PDB entry 9GO6 | electron microscopy, 2.90 A resolution | chains P and e of the 50 polymer chains in the assembly

[Chain P]
Name: Flagellar hook-associated protein
Source organism: Salmonella enterica
UniProt: A0A0W3L1H3 (A0A0W3L1H3_SALER); numbering as in UniProt (aligned over 1-317)
Amino-acid sequence (317 residues; each row starts with the number of its first residue):
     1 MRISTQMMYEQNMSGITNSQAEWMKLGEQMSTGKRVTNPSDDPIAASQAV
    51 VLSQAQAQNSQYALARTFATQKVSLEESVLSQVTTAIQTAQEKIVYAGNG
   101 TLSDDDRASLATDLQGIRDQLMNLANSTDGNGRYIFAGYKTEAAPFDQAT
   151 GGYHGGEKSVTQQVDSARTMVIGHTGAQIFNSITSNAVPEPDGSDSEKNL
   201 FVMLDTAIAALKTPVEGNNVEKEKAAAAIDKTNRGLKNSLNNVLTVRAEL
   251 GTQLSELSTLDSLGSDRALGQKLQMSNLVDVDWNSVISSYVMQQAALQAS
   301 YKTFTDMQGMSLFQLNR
Disordered / not traced: 1-2, 310-317
What the authors report for this chain:
  - mutagenesis - I44S/L260S: decreased stability in response to 40x shearing

[Chain e]
Name: Flagellin
Source organism: Salmonella enterica
UniProt: Q6V2T3 (Q6V2T3_SALER); residue numbers follow UniProt; this construct covers 1-495
Amino-acid sequence (495 residues; row label = number of the first residue in the row):
     1 MAQVINTNSLSLLTQNNLNKSQSALGTAIERLSSGLRINSAKDDAAGQAI
    51 ANRFTANIKGLTQASRNANDGISIAQTTEGALNEINNNLQRVRELAVQSA
   101 NSTNSQSDLDSIQAEITQRLNEIDRVSGQTQFNGVKVLAQDNTLTIQVGA
   151 NDGETIDIDLKQINSQTLGLDTLNVQQKYKVSDTAATVTGYADTTIALDN
   201 STFKASATGLGGTDQKIDGDLKFDDTTGKYYAKVTVTGGTGKDGYYEVSV
   251 DKTNGEVTLAGGATSPLTGGLPATATEDVKNVQVANADLTEAKAALTAAG
   301 VTGTASVVKMSYTDNNGKTIDGGLAVKVGDDYYSATQNKDGSISINTTKY
   351 TADDGTSKTALNKLGGADGKTEVVSIGGKTYAASKAEGHNFKAQPDLAEA
   401 AATTTENPLQKIDAALAQVDTLRSDLGAVQNRFNSAITNLGNTVNNLTSA
   451 RSRIEDSDYATEVSNMSRAQILQQAGTSVLAQANQVPQNVLSLLR
Disordered / not traced: 1

[How chain P and chain e interact]
Residue-residue contacts (69; chain P residue first):
  Gln-29(P) / Gln-3(e)
  Met-30(P) / Gln-3(e)  hydrogen bond
  Gly-33(P) / Gln-3(e)
  Gly-33(P) / Asn-6(e)
  Lys-34(P) / Gln-3(e)
  Lys-34(P) / Asn-6(e)
  Glu-77(P) / Ser-40(e)
  Glu-77(P) / Ala-41(e)  hydrogen bond (side chain-backbone)
  Thr-84(P) / Asn-52(e)
  Gln-88(P) / Asn-52(e)  hydrogen bond
  Gln-88(P) / Thr-55(e)
  Gln-91(P) / Ala-56(e)
  Glu-92(P) / Lys-59(e)
  Glu-92(P) / Gln-63(e)
  Val-95(P) / Gly-60(e)
  Val-95(P) / Gln-63(e)
  Val-95(P) / Ala-64(e)
  Val-95(P) / Asn-67(e)  hydrogen bond (backbone-side chain)
  Tyr-96(P) / Gln-63(e)
  Tyr-96(P) / Asn-67(e)
  Gly-98(P) / Thr-145(e)
  Gly-98(P) / Gln-147(e)
  Asn-99(P) / Asp-70(e)  hydrogen bond
  Asn-99(P) / Ile-146(e)
  Gly-100(P) / Leu-144(e)
  Gly-100(P) / Thr-145(e)  hydrogen bond (backbone-backbone)
  Thr-101(P) / Ile-74(e)
  Thr-101(P) / Asn-133(e)  hydrogen bond (backbone-side chain)
  Thr-101(P) / Leu-144(e)
  Ser-103(P) / Asn-133(e)
  Asp-106(P) / Asn-133(e)
  Lys-222(P) / Asn-142(e)  hydrogen bond
  Lys-222(P) / Thr-143(e)  hydrogen bond (side chain-backbone)
  Asp-230(P) / Asp-152(e)
  Asn-233(P) / Ala-150(e)
  Asn-233(P) / Asn-151(e)
  Asn-233(P) / Asp-152(e)  hydrogen bond
  Arg-234(P) / Asp-152(e)  salt bridge
  Lys-237(P) / Ala-150(e)
  Lys-237(P) / Asn-151(e)  hydrogen bond
  Asn-241(P) / Arg-53(e)  hydrogen bond
  Leu-244(P) / Gln-48(e)  hydrogen bond (backbone-side chain)
  Leu-244(P) / Ala-49(e)
  Leu-244(P) / Asn-52(e)
  Arg-247(P) / Ala-41(e)
  Ala-248(P) / Gln-48(e)
  Gly-251(P) / Ala-41(e)
  Leu-254(P) / Lys-42(e)
  Ser-255(P) / Lys-42(e)
  Ser-258(P) / Lys-42(e)  hydrogen bond
  Ser-265(P) / Asn-16(e)
  Asp-266(P) / Asn-16(e)
  Leu-269(P) / Leu-12(e)  hydrophobic
  Lys-272(P) / Thr-7(e)
  Lys-272(P) / Leu-12(e)
  Asp-280(P) / Ala-2(e)
  Asp-280(P) / Gln-3(e)
  Asp-280(P) / Asn-6(e)
  Val-281(P) / Ala-2(e)  hydrogen bond (backbone-backbone)
  Val-281(P) / Gln-3(e)
  Asp-282(P) / Ala-2(e)
  Asp-282(P) / Gln-3(e)
  Trp-283(P) / Ala-2(e)  hydrogen bond (backbone-backbone)
  Trp-283(P) / Gln-3(e)
  Trp-283(P) / Val-4(e)
  Trp-283(P) / Ile-5(e)
  Asn-284(P) / Leu-493(e)
  Val-286(P) / Gln-3(e)
  Ile-287(P) / Leu-494(e)  hydrophobic
Interface residues without a listed pair, chain P (43 interface residues in all): Leu-240, Ser-276
Interface residues without a listed pair, chain e (41 interface residues in all): Leu-13, Ala-45, Gly-149, Gly-153, Val-490

[Overview]
Chain P and chain e form an interface of 43 and 41 residues respectively; the contacts include 16 hydrogen
bonds and 1 salt bridge. Among the polar pairs are Arg-234(P)/Asp-152(e), Met-30(P)/Gln-3(e) and
Glu-77(P)/Ala-41(e). From the paper: I44S/L260S of chain P reduce stability in response to 40x shearing.
Chain P is Flagellar hook-associated protein and chain e is Flagellin, both from Salmonella enterica; the
structure, Salmonella hook-filament junction complex, was determined by electron microscopy, deposited
together with 9GNZ and 9GSX.
